Entry 4WQS (X-ray diffraction, 4.31 A resolution (low resolution: residue-level contacts below are approximate; hydrogen-bond / salt-bridge calls are withheld)); this record covers chains A and B of the 8 polymer chains in the assembly.

# Chain A (and B)
Name: DNA-directed RNA polymerase subunit alpha
From: Thermus thermophilus HB8
Notes: EC 2.7.7.6; chain B of this document is another copy of the same molecule, construct and numbering; everything in this record applies to it too
UniProtKB: Q5SHR6 (RPOA_THET8); residue numbers follow UniProt; this construct covers 1-315
Amino-acid sequence (315 residues; numbered 1 to 315; the number before each row is that of its first residue):
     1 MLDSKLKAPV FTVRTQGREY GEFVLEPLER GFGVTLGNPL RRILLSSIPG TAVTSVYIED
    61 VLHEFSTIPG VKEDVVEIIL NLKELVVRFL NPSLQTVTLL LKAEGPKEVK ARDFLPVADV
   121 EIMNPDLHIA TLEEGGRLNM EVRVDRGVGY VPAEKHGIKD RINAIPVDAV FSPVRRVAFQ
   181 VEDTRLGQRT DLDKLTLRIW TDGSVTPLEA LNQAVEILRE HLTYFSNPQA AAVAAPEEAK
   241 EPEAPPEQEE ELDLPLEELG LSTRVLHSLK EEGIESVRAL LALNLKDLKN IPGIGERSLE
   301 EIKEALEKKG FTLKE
Not modelled in the structure: 230-315

# Chain A / chain B interface
Residue-residue contacts (41):
  Pro9(A) - Tyr224(B)
  Phe11(A) - Tyr224(B)
  Phe11(A) - Phe225(B)
  Phe11(A) - Ser226(B)
  Phe11(A) - Asn227(B)
  Phe11(A) - Pro228(B)
  Phe11(A) - Gln229(B)
  Leu25(A) - Tyr224(B)
  Leu25(A) - Phe225(B)
  Leu28(A) - His221(B)
  Arg30(A) - Ser46(B)
  Gly31(A) - Arg42(B)
  Phe32(A) - His221(B)
  Val34(A) - Arg42(B)
  Thr35(A) - Pro39(B)
  Thr35(A) - Arg42(B)
  Thr35(A) - Ile43(B)
  Asn38(A) - Thr35(B)
  Asn38(A) - Asn38(B)
  Pro39(A) - Thr35(B)
  Pro39(A) - Pro39(B)
  Arg42(A) - Gly31(B)
  Arg42(A) - Phe32(B)
  Arg42(A) - Val34(B)
  Arg42(A) - Thr35(B)
  Ile43(A) - Phe32(B)
  Ile43(A) - Thr35(B)
  Ser46(A) - Arg30(B)
  Ser46(A) - Phe32(B)
  Ser47(A) - Phe32(B)
  Lys155(A) - Arg189(B)
  Arg189(A) - Lys155(B)
  Val215(A) - Leu222(B)
  Val215(A) - Phe225(B)
  Leu218(A) - Leu222(B)
  Arg219(A) - Arg219(B)
  Glu220(A) - Lys5(B)
  Leu222(A) - Val215(B)
  Leu222(A) - Arg219(B)
  Leu222(A) - Leu222(B)
  Phe225(A) - Val215(B)
Other interface residues (no listed pair), chain A (27 interface residues in all): Ala8, Val13, Leu36, Tyr224
Other interface residues (no listed pair), chain B (26 interface residues in all): Asn212, Ile217, Leu218

# Overview
27 residues of chain A and 26 residues of chain B are in contact.
Chain A and chain B are both DNA-directed RNA polymerase subunit alpha (Thermus thermophilus HB8); the
structure, Thermus thermophilus RNA polymerase backtracked complex, was determined by X-ray diffraction
together with 4WQT from the same study.
